Entry 1H4G (X-ray diffraction, 1.10 A resolution); this record covers chain A.

Chain A:
Protein: Xylanase
Organism: Bacillus agaradhaerens
Notes: EC 3.2.1.8; fragment: family 11 xylanase catalytic domain
Amino-acid sequence (207 residues; each row starts with the number of its first residue):
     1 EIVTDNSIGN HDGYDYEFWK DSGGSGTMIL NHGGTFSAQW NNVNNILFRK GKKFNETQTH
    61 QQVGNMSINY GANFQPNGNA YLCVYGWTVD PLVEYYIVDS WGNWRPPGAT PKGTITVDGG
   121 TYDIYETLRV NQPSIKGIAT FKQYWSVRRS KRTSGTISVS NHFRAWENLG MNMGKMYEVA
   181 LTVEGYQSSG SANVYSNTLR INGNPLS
Unresolved in the structure: 207
Sequence notes: modified residue (1)
Modified residues: Glu1 (pyroglutamic acid; PCA)
Glycans and other covalent adducts: 2-deoxy-2-fluoro-alpha-D-xylopyranose (X2F) linked to Glu94

Summary:
Chain A is Xylanase (Bacillus agaradhaerens); the structure, Oligosaccharide-binding to family 11 xylanases:
both covalent intermediate and mutant-product complexes display 2,5B conformations at the ..., was determined
by X-ray diffraction together with 1H4H from the same study.
